Entry 1SHY (X-ray diffraction, 3.22 A resolution); this record covers chains A and B.

# Chain A
Molecule: Hepatocyte growth factor
From: Homo sapiens
Notes: fragment: HGF beta chain
UniProtKB: P14210 (HGF_HUMAN); numbering as in UniProt (aligned over 495-728)
Chain sequence (234 residues; each row starts with the number of its first residue):
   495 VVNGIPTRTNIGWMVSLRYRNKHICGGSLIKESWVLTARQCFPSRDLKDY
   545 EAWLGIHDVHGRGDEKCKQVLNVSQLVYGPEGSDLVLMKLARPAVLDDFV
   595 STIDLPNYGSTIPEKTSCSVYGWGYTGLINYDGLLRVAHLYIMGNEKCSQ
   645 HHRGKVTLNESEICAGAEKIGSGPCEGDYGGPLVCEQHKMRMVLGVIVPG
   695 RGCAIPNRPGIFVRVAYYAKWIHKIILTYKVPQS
Unresolved in the structure: 723-728
Disulfide bonds: Cys519-Cys535, Cys612-Cys679, Cys642-Cys658, Cys669-Cys697
Sequence notes: engineered mutation Ser604 (Cys in P14210)
UniProt features mapped onto this chain:
  - glycosylation (N-linked (GlcNAc...) asparagine): Asn566 (complex), Asn653 (complex)
From the paper describing this entry:
  - contacts within the chain: Val495-Asp672
  - self-association interface (contacts with another copy of this molecule): Val495 to Ile499

# Chain B
Molecule: Hepatocyte growth factor receptor
From: Homo sapiens
Notes: fragment: Met receptor Sema and PSI domain
UniProtKB: P08581 (MET_HUMAN); residues 25-567 here = UniProt positions 25-567
Chain sequence (551 residues; numbered 25 to 575; the number before each row is that of its first residue):
    25 ECKEALAKSEMNVNMKYQLPNFTAETPIQNVILHEHHIFLGATNYIYVLN
    75 EEDLQKVAEYKTGPVLEHPDCFPCQDCSSKANLSGGVWKDNINMALVVDT
   125 YYDDQLISCGSVNRGTCQRHVFPHNHTADIQSEVHCIFSPQIEEPSQCPD
   175 CVVSALGAKVLSSVKDRFINFFVGNTINSSYFPDHPLHSISVRRLKETKD
   225 GFMFLTDQSYIDVLPEFRDSYPIKYVHAFESNNFIYFLTVQRETLDAQTF
   275 HTRIIRFCSINSGLHSYMEMPLECILTELVPRGSTKKEVFNILQAAYVSK
   325 PGAQLARQIGASLNDDILFGVFAQSKPDSAEPMDRSAMCAFPIKYVNDFF
   375 NKIVNKNNVRCLQHFYGPNHEHCFNRTLLRNSSGCEARRDEYRTEFTTAL
   425 QRVDLFMGQFSEVLLTSISTFIKGDLTIANLGTSEGRFMQVVVSRSGPST
   475 PHVNFLLDSHPVSPEVIVEHTLNQNGYTLVITGKKITKIPLNGLGCRHFQ
   525 SCSQCLSAPPFVQCGWCHDKCVRSEECLSGTWTQQICLPAIYKHHHHHHH
   575 H
Unresolved in the structure: 25-39, 302-310, 378-381, 401-413, 565-575
Disulfide bonds: Cys95-Cys101, Cys98-Cys160, Cys133-Cys141, Cys172-Cys175, Cys298-Cys363, Cys385-Cys397, Cys520-Cys538, Cys526-Cys561, Cys529-Cys545, Cys541-Cys551
Sequence notes: expression tag (568-575)
UniProt features mapped onto this chain:
  - glycosylation (N-linked (GlcNAc...) asparagine): Asn45, Asn106, Asn149, Asn202, Asn399, Asn405
  - natural variant: His150 (H150Y: Found in a case of cancer of unknown primary origin; uncertain significance), Asn375 (N375K: Found in lung cancer also including cases carrying EGFR mutations; uncertain significance; N375S), Cys385 (C385Y: Found in a case of cancer of unknown primary origin; uncertain significance)

# How chain A and chain B interact
Pairs across the interface (40; chain A residue first):
  Tyr513(A) - Thr230(B)
  Lys516(A) - Glu167(B)
  Arg533(A) - Asp190(B)  salt bridge
  Gln534(A) - Asp190(B)
  Gln534(A) - Arg191(B)
  Gln534(A) - Phe192(B)
  Pro537(A) - Leu229(B)  hydrophobic
  Pro537(A) - Thr230(B)
  Pro537(A) - Ser286(B)
  Asp578(A) - Arg191(B)  salt bridge
  Tyr619(A) - Thr222(B)
  Arg647(A) - His148(B)
  Lys649(A) - Thr124(B)
  Lys649(A) - Tyr125(B)  hydrogen bond (side chain-backbone)
  Lys649(A) - Tyr126(B)  hydrogen bond (side chain-backbone)
  Lys649(A) - Asp127(B)
  Glu656(A) - Arg191(B)  salt bridge
  Cys669(A) - Thr222(B)
  Glu670(A) - Phe192(B)
  Glu670(A) - Arg218(B)  salt bridge
  Glu670(A) - Lys220(B)
  Glu670(A) - Glu221(B)  hydrogen bond (side chain-backbone)
  Tyr673(A) - Phe192(B)  hydrophobic
  Tyr673(A) - Glu221(B)  hydrogen bond
  Val692(A) - Arg191(B)
  Pro693(A) - Arg191(B)
  Pro693(A) - Phe192(B)  hydrophobic
  Gly694(A) - Tyr125(B)
  Gly694(A) - Tyr126(B)
  Gly694(A) - Glu221(B)  hydrogen bond (backbone-side chain)
  Arg695(A) - Tyr125(B)  hydrogen bond (side chain-backbone)
  Arg695(A) - Tyr126(B)
  Arg695(A) - Asp127(B)
  Arg695(A) - Glu221(B)  hydrogen bond (backbone-side chain)
  Arg695(A) - Lys223(B)
  Gly696(A) - Glu221(B)  hydrogen bond (backbone-side chain)
  Cys697(A) - Glu221(B)
  Ile699(A) - Asp127(B)
  Arg702(A) - Asp127(B)  salt bridge
  Ile705(A) - Arg191(B)
Interface residues without a listed pair, chain A (23 interface residues in all): Ser538
Interface residues without a listed pair, chain B (19 interface residues in all): Asp128, Leu219
The authors on this interface:
  - pairs named by the authors: Arg533(A)-Asp190(B), Asp578(A)-Arg191(B) (hydrogen bond), Glu656(A)-Arg191(B) (hydrogen bond), Tyr673(A)-Glu221(B) (hydrogen bond), Val692(A)-Arg191(B) (hydrophobic contact), Pro693(A)-Arg191(B) (hydrophobic contact), Gly696(A)-Glu221(B) (backbone contact), Thr124(B)-Arg695(A)
  - interface residues, chain A: Gln534(A), Arg695(A)
  - hot spots on chain A (mutagenesis) - Y673A: abolished binding to Hepatocyte growth factor receptor (chain B)
  - interface residues, chain B: Phe192(B)

# Overview
The interface between chain A and chain B involves 23 residues on one side and 19 on the other; the contacts
include 8 hydrogen bonds and 5 salt bridges. Polar pairs include Arg533(A)-Asp190(B), Asp578(A)-Arg191(B) and
Glu656(A)-Arg191(B). The paper describes contacts between Arg533(A) and Asp190(B) and Thr124(B) and Arg695(A);
hydrogen bonds between Asp578(A) and Arg191(B), Glu656(A) and Arg191(B) and Tyr673(A) and Glu221(B);
hydrophobic contacts between Val692(A) and Arg191(B) and Pro693(A) and Arg191(B). From the paper: Y673A of
chain A abolishes binding to Hepatocyte growth factor receptor (chain B); interface residues Gln534(A),
Arg695(A) and Phe192(B).
Here chain A is Hepatocyte growth factor and chain B is Hepatocyte growth factor receptor, both from Homo
sapiens. Entry 1SHY (The Crystal Structure of HGF beta-chain in Complex with the Sema Domain of the Met
Receptor) was determined by X-ray diffraction.
